PDB entry 5QIJ | X-ray diffraction, 2.65 A resolution | chains A and B

[Chain A (and B)]
Protein: Corticosteroid 11-beta-dehydrogenase isozyme 1
From: Mus musculus
Notes: EC 1.1.1.146; chain B of this document is another copy of the same molecule, construct and numbering; everything in this record applies to it too
UniProtKB: P50172 (DHI1_MOUSE); residues 24-292 here = UniProt positions 24-292
Chain sequence (276 residues; each row starts with the number of its first residue):
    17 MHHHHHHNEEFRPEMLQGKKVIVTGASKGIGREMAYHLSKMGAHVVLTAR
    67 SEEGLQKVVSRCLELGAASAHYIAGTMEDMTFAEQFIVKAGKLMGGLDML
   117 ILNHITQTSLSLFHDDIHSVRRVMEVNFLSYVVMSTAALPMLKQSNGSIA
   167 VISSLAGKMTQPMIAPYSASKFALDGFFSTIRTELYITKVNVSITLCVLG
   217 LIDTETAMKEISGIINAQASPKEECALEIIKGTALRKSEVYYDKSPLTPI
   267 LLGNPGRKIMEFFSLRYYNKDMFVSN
Unresolved in the structure: 17-24, 290-292
Differences from the reference sequence: initiating methionine (17); expression tag (18-23)
Ligand contacts:
  - HJG (2-{3-[1-(4-chlorophenyl)cyclopropyl][1,2,4]triazolo[4,3-a]pyridin-8-yl}propan-2-ol), molecule 1: Thr124, Ser125, Leu126, Ser170, Leu171, Ala172, Gln177, Met179, Ile180, Tyr183, Leu215, Gly216, Leu217, Ala223, Glu226, Ile227, Ile231
  - HJG, molecule 2: Leu171, Met175, Gln177, Leu217, Ile231, Ala233, Asp259, Ser261, Thr264, Leu267
  - HJG, molecule 3: Ile275, Met276, Phe279, Ser280, Tyr283, Tyr284
  - NADP (NAP; NADP nicotinamide-adenine-dinucleotide phosphate): Gly41, Ala42, Ser43, Lys44, Gly45, Ile46, Ala65, Arg66, Ser67, Gly91, Thr92, Met93, Asn119, His120, Ile121, Thr122, Val142, Tyr147, Ile168, Ser169, Ser170, Tyr183, Lys187, Leu215, Gly216, Leu217, Ile218, Thr220, Thr222, Ala223

[Interface between chain A and chain B]
Contacting residue pairs (120):
  Met96(A) with Arg137(B)
  Leu128(A) with Glu200(B); Thr204(B); Met288(B)
  Phe129(A) with Thr152(B); Phe193(B), hydrophobic; Ile197(B), hydrophobic; Glu200(B), hydrogen bond (backbone-side chain)
  His130(A) with Thr152(B)
  Asp131(A) with Thr152(B)
  Ile133(A) with Val148(B), hydrophobic; Val149(B), hydrophobic
  Val136(A) with Phe144(B), hydrophobic
  Arg137(A) with Met96(B); Glu141(B), salt bridge
  Met140(A) with Met140(B), hydrophobic; Phe144(B), hydrophobic
  Glu141(A) with Arg137(B), salt bridge
  Phe144(A) with Val136(B), hydrophobic; Met140(B), hydrophobic; Ala185(B), hydrophobic
  Leu145(A) with Ile133(B), hydrophobic; Arg137(B)
  Val148(A) with Ile133(B), hydrophobic
  Val149(A) with Ile133(B), hydrophobic
  Thr152(A) with Phe129(B); His130(B); Asp131(B); Ile133(B)
  Lys174(A) with Arg273(B)
  Met175(A) with Arg273(B); Glu277(B)
  Thr176(A) with Gly192(B), hydrogen bond (side chain-backbone); Ser195(B); Thr196(B), hydrogen bond; Thr199(B); Glu277(B), hydrogen bond (backbone-side chain)
  Gln177(A) with Thr196(B); Tyr284(B)
  Pro178(A) with Glu200(B); Ile203(B), hydrophobic; Leu281(B), hydrophobic; Tyr284(B), hydrogen bond (backbone-side chain)
  Met179(A) with Glu200(B), hydrogen bond (backbone-side chain); Tyr284(B), hydrophobic; Met288(B), hydrophobic
  Ala181(A) with Phe193(B), hydrophobic; Thr196(B)
  Ser184(A) with Gly192(B); Thr196(B)
  Ala185(A) with Phe144(B), hydrophobic; Ala189(B)
  Phe188(A) with Phe188(B); Asp191(B); Gly192(B); Arg273(B)
  Ala189(A) with Ala185(B)
  Asp191(A) with Phe188(B)
  Gly192(A) with Thr176(B), hydrogen bond (backbone-side chain); Ser184(B); Phe188(B)
  Phe193(A) with Phe129(B), hydrophobic; Ala181(B), hydrophobic; Ala185(B), hydrophobic
  Ser195(A) with Thr176(B)
  Thr196(A) with Thr176(B), hydrogen bond; Gln177(B); Ala181(B); Ser184(B)
  Ile197(A) with Phe129(B), hydrophobic
  Thr199(A) with Thr176(B)
  Glu200(A) with Leu128(B); Phe129(B), hydrogen bond (side chain-backbone); Pro178(B); Met179(B), hydrogen bond (side chain-backbone)
  Ile203(A) with Pro178(B), hydrophobic
  Thr204(A) with Leu128(B)
  Gly229(A) with Asn285(B), hydrogen bond (backbone-side chain)
  Ile230(A) with Tyr283(B); Tyr284(B); Asn285(B), hydrogen bond (backbone-backbone)
  Ile231(A) with Tyr283(B); Tyr284(B)
  Asn232(A) with Tyr283(B), hydrogen bond (backbone-backbone)
  Ala233(A) with Tyr283(B), hydrophobic
  Thr264(A) with Met276(B)
  Leu267(A) with Asn270(B); Gly272(B); Arg273(B); Met276(B), hydrophobic
  Leu268(A) with Met276(B), hydrophobic
  Asn270(A) with Leu267(B); Asn270(B)
  Gly272(A) with Leu267(B)
  Arg273(A) with Lys174(B); Met175(B); Phe188(B); Leu267(B)
  Met276(A) with Leu171(B), hydrophobic; Met175(B), hydrophobic; Thr264(B); Leu268(B), hydrophobic
  Glu277(A) with Met175(B); Thr176(B), hydrogen bond (side chain-backbone); Gln177(B)
  Ser280(A) with Gln177(B)
  Leu281(A) with Pro178(B), hydrophobic
  Tyr283(A) with Ile230(B); Ile231(B); Asn232(B), hydrogen bond (backbone-backbone); Ala233(B)
  Tyr284(A) with Gln177(B); Pro178(B), hydrogen bond (side chain-backbone); Met179(B), hydrophobic; Ile230(B); Ile231(B)
  Asn285(A) with Gly229(B), hydrogen bond (side chain-backbone); Ile230(B), hydrogen bond (backbone-backbone)
  Met288(A) with Leu128(B); Met179(B), hydrophobic
Other interface residues (no listed pair), chain A (60 interface residues in all): Ser127, Leu171, Ile180, Pro182, Ile275
Other interface residues (no listed pair), chain B (59 interface residues in all): Ser127, Ile180, Pro182, Ile275, Ser280

[Summary]
60 residues of chain A and 59 residues of chain B are in contact; the contacts include 18 hydrogen bonds and 2
salt bridges. Among the polar pairs are Arg137(A)-Glu141(B), Phe129(A)-Glu200(B) and Thr176(A)-Gly192(B).
Chain A binds NADP and 3 copies of compound HJG.
Both chains are Corticosteroid 11-beta-dehydrogenase isozyme 1 (Mus musculus). Entry 5QIJ (Crystal structure
of murine 11B- hydroxysteroiddehydrogenase complexed with 2-(3-(1-(4-
chlorophenyl)cyclopropyl)-[1,2,4]triazolo[4,3-a]pyridin-8- yl)propan-2-ol) was determined by X-ray diffraction
together with 5QII from the same study.
